4WU8 - chains J and C of the 10 polymer chains in the assembly; structure by X-ray diffraction, 2.45 A resolution.

# Chain J
Molecule: 145-nt DNA strand
Sequence (145 nucleotides; numbered -72 to 72; the number before each row is that of its first residue; numbers below 1 keep their minus sign (DA-72 is residue -72)):
   -72 ATCAATATCCACCTGCAGATACTACCAAAAGTGTATTTGGAAACTGCTCC
   -22 ATCAAAAGGCATGTTCAGCTGATTCAGCTGAACATGCCTTTTGATGGAGC
    28 AGTTTCCAAATACACTTTTGGTAGTATCTGCAGGTGGATATTGAT
Ion coordination: Pt ion near DG-14 (its only coordinating residue here)
Ligand contacts:
  - CX3 ([2-(3-{bis[2-(amino-kappaN)ethyl]amino-kappaN}propyl)-1H-benzo[de]isoquinoline-1,3(2H)-dionato(2-)]platinum(1+)), molecule 1: DA-17, DA-16, DG-15, DG-14, DC-13
  - CX3, molecule 2: DG13, DC14, DC15

# Chain C
Name: Histone H2A type 1
Organism: Xenopus laevis
UniProt: P06897 (H2A1_XENLA); residues 1-129 here correspond to UniProt positions 2-130 (UniProt number = residue number + 1)
Chain sequence (129 residues; row label = number of the first residue in the row):
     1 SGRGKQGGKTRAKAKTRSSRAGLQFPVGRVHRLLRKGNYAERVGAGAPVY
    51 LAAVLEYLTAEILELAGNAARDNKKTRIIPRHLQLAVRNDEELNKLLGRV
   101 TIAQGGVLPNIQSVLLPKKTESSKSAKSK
Not modelled in the structure: 1-13, 120-129
Sequence notes: engineered mutation Arg99 (Gly100 in P06897), Ser123 (Ala124 in P06897)
Curated features (UniProtKB/Swiss-Prot):
  - modified residue: Ser1 (N-acetylserine), Lys5 (N6-(2-hydroxyisobutyryl)lysine), Lys9 (N6-(2-hydroxyisobutyryl)lysine), Lys36 (N6-(2-hydroxyisobutyryl)lysine), Lys74 (N6-(2-hydroxyisobutyryl)lysine), Lys75 (N6-(2-hydroxyisobutyryl)lysine), Lys95 (N6-(2-hydroxyisobutyryl)lysine), Gln104 (N5-methylglutamine), Lys118 (N6-(2-hydroxyisobutyryl)lysine)
  - cross-link (Glycyl lysine isopeptide (Lys-Gly)): Lys13 (interchain with G-Cter in ubiquitin), Lys15 (interchain with G-Cter in ubiquitin), Lys119 (interchain with G-Cter in ubiquitin)

# Chain J / chain C interface
Contacting residue pairs (12; chain J residue first):
  DA37(J) - Arg42(C)  sugar contact
  DA37(J) - Gly44(C)  phosphate contact
  DA37(J) - Ala45(C)  hydrogen bond to the phosphate
  DT38(J) - Arg35(C)  salt bridge to the phosphate
  DT38(J) - Arg42(C)  phosphate contact
  DT38(J) - Val43(C)  hydrogen bond to the phosphate
  DG47(J) - Arg29(C)  hydrogen bond to the phosphate
  DG48(J) - Arg29(C)  salt bridge to the phosphate
  DG57(J) - Arg77(C)  hydrogen bond to the sugar
  DC58(J) - Lys75(C)  phosphate contact
  DC58(J) - Thr76(C)  hydrogen bond to the phosphate
  DC58(J) - Arg77(C)  hydrogen bond to the phosphate
Other interface residues (no listed pair), chain J (8 interface residues in all): DT45, DA59
Other interface residues (no listed pair), chain C (12 interface residues in all): Ala14, Glu41, Lys74

# Summary
The interface between chain J and chain C involves 8 residues on one side and 12 on the other, with 6 hydrogen
bonds and 2 salt bridges. Polar pairs include DG57(J)-Arg77(C), DA37(J)-Ala45(C) and DT38(J)-Val43(C). Chain J
binds compound CX3.
Chain J is a 145-nt DNA strand and chain C is Histone H2A type 1 (Xenopus laevis); the structure, Structure of
trPtNAP-NCP145, was determined by X-ray diffraction, deposited together with 4WU9.
